1C0K - chain A; structure by X-ray diffraction, 1.46 A resolution.

# Chain A
Protein: Protein (D-amino acid oxidase)
Source organism: Rhodosporidium toruloides
Notes: EC 1.4.3.3
Reference sequence: P80324 (OXDA_RHOTO); residues 1001-1361 here correspond to UniProt positions 1-361 (UniProt number = residue number - 1000)
Sequence (363 residues; row label = number of the first residue in the row):
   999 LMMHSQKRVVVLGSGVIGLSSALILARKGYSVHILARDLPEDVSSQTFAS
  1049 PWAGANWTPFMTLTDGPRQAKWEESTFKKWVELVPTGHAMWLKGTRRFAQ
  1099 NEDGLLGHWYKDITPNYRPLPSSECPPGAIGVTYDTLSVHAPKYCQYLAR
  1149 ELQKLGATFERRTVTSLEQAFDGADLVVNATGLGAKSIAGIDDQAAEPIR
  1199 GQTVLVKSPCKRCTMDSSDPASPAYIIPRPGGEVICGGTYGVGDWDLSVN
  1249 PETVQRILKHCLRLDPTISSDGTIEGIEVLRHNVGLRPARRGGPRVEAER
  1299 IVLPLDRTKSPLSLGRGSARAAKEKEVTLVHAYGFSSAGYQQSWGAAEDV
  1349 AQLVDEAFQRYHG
Differences from the reference sequence: cloning artifact (999-1000)
Small-molecule neighbours:
  - FAD (flavin-adenine dinucleotide): L1010, G1011, S1012, G1013, V1014, I1015, G1016, L1033, A1034, R1035, D1036, F1046, A1047, S1048, W1050, A1051, G1052, A1053, N1054, R1160, T1161, V1162, A1178, T1179, G1180, G1182, I1186, G1199, T1201, Y1223, I1225, G1283, L1284, R1285, P1286, F1333, S1334, S1335, A1336, G1337, Y1338, Q1339
  - lactic acid (LAC): N1054, F1058, M1213, Y1223, I1225, Y1238, R1285, S1335
From the paper describing this entry:
  - binding site for lactic acid: Y1223, Y1238, R1285
  - specificity-determining residues: Y1223, Y1238, R1285 (proposed by the authors, not directly observed)
  - catalytic residues: S1335 (proposed by the authors, not directly observed)
  - mutagenesis - S1335G: unchanged catalytic activity on At pH 8 and with d-Ala
  - mutagenesis - S1335G: decreased catalytic activity on At pH 6.0

# In short
Chain A binds flavin-adenine dinucleotide and lactic acid. The paper reports the catalytic residue S1335;
S1335G reduces catalytic activity on At pH 6.0.
Chain A is Protein (D-amino acid oxidase) (Rhodosporidium toruloides); the structure, Crystal structure
analysis of D-amino acid oxidase in complex with L-lactate, was determined by X-ray diffraction, deposited
together with 1C0L and 1C0P.
